PDB entry 5URF | electron microscopy, 2.90 A resolution | chains A and E of the 60 polymer chains in the assembly

== Chain A (and E) ==
Name: viral protein 3
Source organism: Human bocavirus 1
Notes: chain E of this document is another copy of the same molecule, construct and numbering; everything in this record applies to it too
Reference sequence: U5XGX2 (U5XGX2_9VIRU); residues 1-542 here correspond to UniProt positions 9-550 (UniProt number = residue number + 8)
Chain sequence (542 residues; numbered 1 to 542; the number before each row is that of its first residue):
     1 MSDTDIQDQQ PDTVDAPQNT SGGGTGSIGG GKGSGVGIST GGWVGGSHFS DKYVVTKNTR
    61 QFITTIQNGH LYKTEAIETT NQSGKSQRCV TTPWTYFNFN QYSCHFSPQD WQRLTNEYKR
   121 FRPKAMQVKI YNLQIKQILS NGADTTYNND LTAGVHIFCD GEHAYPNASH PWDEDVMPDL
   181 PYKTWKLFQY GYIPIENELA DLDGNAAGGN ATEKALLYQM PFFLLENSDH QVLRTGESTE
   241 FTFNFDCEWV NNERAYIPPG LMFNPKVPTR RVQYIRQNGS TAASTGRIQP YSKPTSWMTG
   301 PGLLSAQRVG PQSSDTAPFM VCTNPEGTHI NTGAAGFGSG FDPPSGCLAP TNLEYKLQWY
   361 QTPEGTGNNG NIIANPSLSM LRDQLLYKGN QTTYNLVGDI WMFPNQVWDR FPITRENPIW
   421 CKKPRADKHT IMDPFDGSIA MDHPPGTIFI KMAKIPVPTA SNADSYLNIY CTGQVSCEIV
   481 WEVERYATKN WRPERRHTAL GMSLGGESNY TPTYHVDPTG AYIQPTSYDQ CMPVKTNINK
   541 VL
Disordered / not traced: 1-32

== How chain A and chain E interact ==
Contacting residue pairs - 85 pairs, chain A then chain E:
  Val-36(A) with Leu-151(E), hydrophobic; Thr-152(E)
  Gly-37(A) with Arg-234(E); Thr-235(E); Gly-236(E), hydrogen bond (backbone-backbone); Glu-237(E)
  Ile-38(A) with Ser-34(E); Arg-234(E), hydrogen bond (backbone-side chain); Gly-236(E); Glu-237(E)
  Ser-39(A) with Val-232(E), hydrogen bond (side chain-backbone); Arg-234(E); Glu-237(E), hydrogen bond (backbone-side chain)
  Gly-42(A) with His-230(E); Val-232(E)
  Trp-43(A) with His-156(E); Glu-226(E), hydrogen bond (side chain-backbone); Ser-228(E); Asp-229(E); His-230(E), hydrogen bond (backbone-backbone); Val-232(E)
  Val-44(A) with Asp-229(E)
  Gly-45(A) with Glu-226(E); Asn-227(E); Asp-229(E)
  Gly-46(A) with Asn-227(E), hydrogen bond (backbone-backbone)
  Gln-61(A) with Lys-454(E), hydrogen bond (side chain-backbone); Pro-456(E)
  Ile-63(A) with Pro-456(E); Val-457(E); Pro-458(E)
  Asn-132(A) with Val-232(E); Arg-234(E)
  Leu-133(A) with Arg-234(E), hydrogen bond (backbone-side chain)
  Gln-134(A) with Thr-152(E), hydrogen bond (side chain-backbone); Arg-234(E)
  Lys-136(A) with Thr-152(E), hydrogen bond
  Ile-138(A) with Pro-458(E), hydrophobic
  Tyr-147(A) with Gln-137(E), hydrogen bond (backbone-side chain); Val-457(E); Pro-458(E)
  Asn-149(A) with Asp-150(E); Leu-151(E), hydrogen bond (side chain-backbone); Thr-152(E)
  Pro-181(A) with Leu-224(E); Glu-226(E)
  Tyr-182(A) with His-70(E); Tyr-72(E), hydrophobic; Leu-224(E), hydrophobic; Glu-226(E)
  Thr-184(A) with Lys-454(E); Pro-456(E)
  Thr-235(A) with Thr-152(E); Arg-234(E)
  Tyr-470(A) with Pro-456(E), hydrogen bond (side chain-backbone); Val-457(E); Pro-458(E)
  Thr-472(A) with Pro-456(E)
  Gln-474(A) with His-156(E)
  Ala-499(A) with Tyr-218(E)
  Leu-500(A) with Ala-215(E); Tyr-218(E), hydrophobic
  Met-502(A) with Tyr-218(E)
  Ser-503(A) with Tyr-218(E)
  Leu-504(A) with Leu-202(E), hydrophobic; Leu-217(E), hydrophobic; Tyr-218(E), hydrophobic
  Asn-509(A) with Leu-202(E), hydrogen bond (side chain-backbone); Asp-203(E)
  Tyr-510(A) with Arg-88(E); Leu-217(E), hydrophobic
  Pro-512(A) with Leu-217(E)
  His-515(A) with Val-90(E); Met-220(E), hydrogen bond; Phe-222(E)
  Val-516(A) with Lys-73(E); Thr-74(E); Phe-222(E), hydrophobic
  Asp-517(A) with Lys-73(E); Thr-74(E), hydrogen bond (backbone-backbone)
  Pro-518(A) with Lys-73(E); Thr-74(E)
  Thr-519(A) with Lys-73(E)
  Gly-520(A) with Leu-71(E); Lys-73(E)
Also at the interface, not in a pair above, chain A (45 interface residues in all): Gly-41, Thr-65, Leu-151, Leu-180, Lys-183, Thr-511
Also at the interface, not in a pair above, chain E (42 interface residues in all): Gly-35, Ala-153, Pro-221, Leu-233, Ala-453, Ile-455, Leu-467

== In short ==
45 residues of chain A and 42 residues of chain E are in contact; the contacts include 17 hydrogen bonds.
Polar pairs include Ile-38(A)/Arg-234(E), Ser-39(A)/Val-232(E) and Ser-39(A)/Glu-237(E).
Both chains are viral protein 3 (Human bocavirus 1). Entry 5URF (The structure of human bocavirus 1) was
determined by electron microscopy, deposited together with 5US7 and 5US9.
